PDB entry 7X57 | electron microscopy, 3.63 A resolution | chains A and I of the 10 polymer chains in the assembly

== Chain A ==
Protein: Histone H3.1
From: Homo sapiens
UniProtKB: P68431 (H31_HUMAN); residues 1-135 here correspond to UniProt positions 2-136 (UniProt number = residue number + 1)
Sequence (139 residues; numbered -3 to 135; the number before each row is that of its first residue; numbers below 1 keep their minus sign (Gly-3 is residue -3)):
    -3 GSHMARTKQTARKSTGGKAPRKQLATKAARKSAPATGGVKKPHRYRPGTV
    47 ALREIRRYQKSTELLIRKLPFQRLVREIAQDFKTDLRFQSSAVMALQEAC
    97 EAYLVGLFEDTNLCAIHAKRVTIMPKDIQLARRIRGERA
Unresolved in the structure: -3 to 58, 135
Sequence notes: expression tag (-3 to 0)
Curated features (UniProtKB/Swiss-Prot):
  - modified residue: Arg2 (Asymmetric dimethylarginine), Thr3 (Phosphothreonine), Lys4 (Allysine), Gln5 (5-glutamyl dopamine), Thr6 (Phosphothreonine), Arg8 (Citrulline), Lys9 (N6,N6,N6-trimethyllysine), Ser10 (ADP-ribosylserine), Thr11 (Phosphothreonine), Lys14 (N6-(2-hydroxyisobutyryl)lysine), Arg17 (Asymmetric dimethylarginine), Lys18 (N6-(2-hydroxyisobutyryl)lysine), Lys23 (N6-(2-hydroxyisobutyryl)lysine), Arg26 (Citrulline), Lys27 (N6,N6,N6-trimethyllysine), Ser28 (ADP-ribosylserine), Lys36 (N6,N6,N6-trimethyllysine), Lys37 (N6-methyllysine), Tyr41 (Phosphotyrosine), Lys56 (N6,N6,N6-trimethyllysine) and 8 more in UniProt
  - lipidation: Lys18 (N6-decanoyllysine)

== Chain I ==
Molecule: Widom601 DNA FW
From: synthetic construct
Sequence (145 nucleotides; numbered -70 to 74; the number before each row is that of its first residue; numbers below 1 keep their minus sign (DA-70 is residue -70)):
   -70 ATCAGAATCCCGGTGCCGAGGCCGCTCAATTGGTCGTAGACAGCTCTAGC
   -20 ACCGCTTAAACGCACGTACGCGCTGTCCCCCGCGTTTTAACCGCCAAGGG
    30 GATTACTCCCTAGTCTCCAGGCACGTGTCAGATATATACATCGAT
Unresolved in the structure: -70 to -62, 60-74

== Chain A / chain I interface ==
Contacting residue pairs - 7 pairs, chain A then chain I:
  Arg63(A) - DA-13(I)  phosphate contact
  Lys64(A) - DA-13(I)  hydrogen bond to the phosphate
  Leu65(A) - DT-14(I)  phosphate contact
  Leu65(A) - DA-13(I)  hydrogen bond to the phosphate
  Arg69(A) - DT-14(I)  salt bridge to the phosphate
  Lys115(A) - DA-33(I)  sugar contact
  Lys115(A) - DG-32(I)  salt bridge to the phosphate
Also at the interface, not in a pair above, chain A (8 interface residues in all): Pro66, Arg83, Gln85
Also at the interface, not in a pair above, chain I (6 interface residues in all): DG-5, DA-3

== Overview ==
8 residues of chain A and 6 residues of chain I are in contact, with 2 hydrogen bonds and 2 salt bridges.
Among the polar pairs are Lys64(A)-DA-13(I), Leu65(A)-DA-13(I) and Arg69(A)-DT-14(I).
Here chain A is Histone H3.1 (Homo sapiens) and chain I is Widom601 DNA FW (synthetic construct). Entry 7X57
(Cryo-EM structure of human subnucleosome (closed form)) was determined by electron microscopy (same
publication as 7X58 and 7YOZ).
